Entry 7N2N (X-ray diffraction, 2.60 A resolution); this record covers chains D and F of the 5 polymer chains in the assembly.

# Chain D
Protein: T cell receptor alpha chain
Source organism: Homo sapiens
Amino-acid sequence (210 residues; each row starts with the number of its first residue):
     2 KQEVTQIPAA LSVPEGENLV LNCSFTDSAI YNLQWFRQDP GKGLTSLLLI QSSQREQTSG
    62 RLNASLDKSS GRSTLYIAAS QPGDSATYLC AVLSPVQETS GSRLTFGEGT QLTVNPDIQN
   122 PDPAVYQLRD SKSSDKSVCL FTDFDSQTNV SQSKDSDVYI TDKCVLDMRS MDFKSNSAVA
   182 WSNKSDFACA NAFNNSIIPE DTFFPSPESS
Disordered / not traced: 133-138, 186-188, 207-211
Cystine bridges: C24-C91, C140-C190
Covalently attached groups: N-acetylglucosamine (NAG) linked to N23, N150

# Chain F
Protein: T cell receptor beta chain
Source organism: Homo sapiens
Amino-acid sequence (242 residues; each row starts with the number of its first residue):
     3 GVTQTPKHLI TATGQRVTLR CSPRSGDLSV YWYQQSLDQG LQFLIQYYNG EERAKGNILE
    63 RFSAQQFPDL HSELNLSSLE LGDSALYFCA SSVGLFSTDT QYFGPGTRLT VLEDLKNVFP
   123 PEVAVFEPSE AEISHTQKAT LVCLATGFYP DHVELSWWVN GKEVHSGVCT DPQPLKEQPA
   183 LNDSRYALSS RLRVSATFWQ NPRNHFRCQV QFYGLSENDE WTQDRAKPVT QIVSAEAWGR
   243 AD
Disordered / not traced: 244
Cystine bridges: C23-C91, C145-C210
Covalently attached groups: N-acetylglucosamine (NAG) linked to N77

# How chain D and chain F interact
Inter-chain disulfides: C165(D)-C171(F)
Residue-residue contacts - 77 pairs, chain D then chain F:
  Y32(D) with S99(F)
  N33(D) with S99(F), hydrogen bond (side chain-backbone)
  Q35(D) with T102(F), hydrogen bond
  Q39(D) with Q37(F), hydrogen bond; F90(F)
  G44(D) with F90(F); G106(F)
  L45(D) with L43(F), hydrophobic; F105(F)
  S47(D) with T102(F)
  L50(D) with T100(F); D101(F); T102(F)
  Q52(D) with T100(F), hydrogen bond (side chain-backbone)
  S101(D) with R55(F)
  S103(D) with Q48(F); A56(F)
  R104(D) with F45(F); A56(F); K57(F), hydrogen bond (side chain-backbone)
  L105(D) with Y35(F); F45(F); Q103(F)
  F107(D) with Y35(F), hydrophobic; L43(F), hydrophobic; F105(F), hydrophobic
  D123(D) with H137(F), salt bridge
  Y127(D) with S131(F); A133(F); E134(F); H137(F)
  Q128(D) with S131(F)
  L129(D) with F128(F); E129(F); T142(F); V144(F), hydrophobic
  R130(D) with V127(F); F128(F); E129(F), hydrogen bond (backbone-backbone)
  D131(D) with F128(F)
  S132(D) with A126(F); V127(F)
  V139(D) with F128(F), hydrophobic
  L141(D) with T142(F)
  T143(D) with R195(F)
  D144(D) with T138(F); R195(F), salt bridge
  S157(D) with E179(F)
  Y160(D) with E179(F)
  I161(D) with L177(F)
  T162(D) with D173(F); L177(F); S191(F); R193(F), hydrogen bond
  C165(D) with C171(F), disulfide; T172(F), hydrogen bond (side chain-backbone); R193(F)
  V166(D) with C171(F)
  L167(D) with G169(F); C171(F), hydrophobic; R195(F)
  D168(D) with S168(F), hydrogen bond (backbone-side chain); G169(F), hydrogen bond (backbone-backbone)
  M169(D) with S168(F); R195(F); V196(F), hydrophobic; S197(F)
  R170(D) with S168(F), hydrogen bond (backbone-side chain)
  F174(D) with K140(F); R195(F)
  S176(D) with R195(F), hydrogen bond
  S178(D) with R193(F)
  A179(D) with R193(F)
  V180(D) with V144(F), hydrophobic; R193(F)
  W182(D) with L146(F)
  P206(D) with A133(F), hydrophobic
Also at the interface, not in a pair above, chain D (51 interface residues in all): F37, G42, K43, L94, T100, G102, E109, D163, M172
Also at the interface, not in a pair above, chain F (49 interface residues in all): Q41, G42, G58, P107, P130, L143, V170, A189

# Overview
51 residues of chain D and 49 residues of chain F are in contact; the contacts include 1 disulfide bond, 12
hydrogen bonds and 2 salt bridges. Among the polar pairs are D123(D)-H137(F), D144(D)-R195(F) and
N33(D)-S99(F). Covalently linked N-acetylglucosamine: at N23(D) and N150(D).
Here chain D is T cell receptor alpha chain and chain F is T cell receptor beta chain, both from Homo sapiens.
Entry 7N2N (TCR-antigen complex AS4.2-PRPF3-HLA*B27) was determined by X-ray diffraction, deposited together
with 7N2O, 7N2P, 7N2Q, 7N2R, 7N2S and 8CX4.
